Entry 6KSP (electron microscopy, 8.10 A resolution (very low resolution: no residue pairs are listed; an interface is given only as per-side residue counts)); this record covers chains A and B of the 4 polymer chains in the assembly.

# Chain A (and B)
Protein: Glutamate receptor ionotropic, delta-1
Organism: Rattus norvegicus
Notes: chain B of this document is another copy of the same molecule, construct and numbering; everything in this record applies to it too
UniProt: Q62640 (GRID1_RAT); residues 1-851 here correspond to UniProt positions 21-871 (UniProt number = residue number + 20)
Sequence (856 residues; numbered 1 to 856; the number before each row is that of its first residue):
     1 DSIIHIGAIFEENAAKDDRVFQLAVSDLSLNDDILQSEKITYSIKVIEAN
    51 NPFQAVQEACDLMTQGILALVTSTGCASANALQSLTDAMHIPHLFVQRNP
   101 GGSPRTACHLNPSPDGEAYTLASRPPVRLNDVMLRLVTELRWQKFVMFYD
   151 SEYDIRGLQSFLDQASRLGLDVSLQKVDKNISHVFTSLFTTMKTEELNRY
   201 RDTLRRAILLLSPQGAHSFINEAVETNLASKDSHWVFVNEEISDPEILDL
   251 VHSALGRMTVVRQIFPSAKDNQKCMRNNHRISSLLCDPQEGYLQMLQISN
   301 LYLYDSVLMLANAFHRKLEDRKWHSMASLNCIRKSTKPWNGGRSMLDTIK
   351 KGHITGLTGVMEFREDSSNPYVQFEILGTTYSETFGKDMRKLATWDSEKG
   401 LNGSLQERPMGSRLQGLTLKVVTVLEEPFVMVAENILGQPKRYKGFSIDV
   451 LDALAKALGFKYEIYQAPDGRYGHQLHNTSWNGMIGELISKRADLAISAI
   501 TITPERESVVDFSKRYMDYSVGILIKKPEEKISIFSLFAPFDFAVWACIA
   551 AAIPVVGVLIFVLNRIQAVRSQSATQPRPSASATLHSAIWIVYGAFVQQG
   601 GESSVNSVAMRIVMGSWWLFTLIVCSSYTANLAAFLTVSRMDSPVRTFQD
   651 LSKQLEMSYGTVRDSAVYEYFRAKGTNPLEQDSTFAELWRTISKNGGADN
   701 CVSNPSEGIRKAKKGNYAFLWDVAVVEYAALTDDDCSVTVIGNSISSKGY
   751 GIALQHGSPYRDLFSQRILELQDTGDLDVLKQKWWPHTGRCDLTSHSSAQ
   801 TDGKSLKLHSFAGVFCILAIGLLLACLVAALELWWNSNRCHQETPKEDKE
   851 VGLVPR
Unresolved in the structure: 1, 406-416, 528-531, 562-608, 638-643, 794-809, 839-856
Disulfides: Cys-60/Cys-331, Cys-76/Cys-108, Cys-274/Cys-286, Cys-736/Cys-791
Reported in the primary citation:
  - self-association interface (contacts with another copy of this molecule); pairs are residue here / residue on that copy: Ile-155/Ile-155, Lys-514/Lys-514, Ile-155, Lys-514
  - mutagenesis - A634C: increased signaling

# Interface between chain A and chain B
At this resolution (8 A) residue pairs are not listed: 86 residues of chain A and 89 of chain B lie at the interface.

# Summary
86 residues of chain A and 89 residues of chain B are in contact. The paper reports that A634C of chain A
increases signaling; a self-association interface involving Ile-155(A) and Lys-514(A).
Both chains are Glutamate receptor ionotropic, delta-1 (Rattus norvegicus). Entry 6KSP (Rat GluD1
receptor(splayed conformation) in complex with 7-CKA and Calcium ions) was determined by electron microscopy
together with 6KSS from the same study.
